7BZO - chains A and B of the 4 polymer chains in the assembly; structure by electron microscopy, 3.20 A resolution.

Chain A:
Name: Capsid protein VP1
From: Coxsackievirus A10
Amino-acid sequence (298 residues; row label = number of the first residue in the row):
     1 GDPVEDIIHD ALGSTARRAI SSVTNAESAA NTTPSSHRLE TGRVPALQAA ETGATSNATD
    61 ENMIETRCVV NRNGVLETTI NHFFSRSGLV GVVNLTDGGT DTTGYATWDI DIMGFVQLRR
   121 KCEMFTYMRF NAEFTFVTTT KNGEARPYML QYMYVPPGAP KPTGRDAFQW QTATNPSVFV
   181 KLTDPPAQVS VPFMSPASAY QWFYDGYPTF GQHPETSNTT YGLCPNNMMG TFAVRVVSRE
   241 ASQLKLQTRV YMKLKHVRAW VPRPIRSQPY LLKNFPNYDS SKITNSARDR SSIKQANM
Unresolved in the structure: 1-21, 98-102, 298
Small-molecule neighbours: sphingosine (SPH): I110, D111, I112, M113, F130, F134, F136, Y152, M153, Y154, P176, V178, V189, V191, M194, Y200, W202, N227, M229, F232, M252

Chain B:
Name: Capsid protein VP2
From: Coxsackievirus A10
UniProtKB: G0YPI2 (G0YPI2_9ENTO); residues 1-255 here correspond to UniProt positions 70-324 (UniProt number = residue number + 69)
Amino-acid sequence (255 residues; numbered 1 to 255; the number before each row is that of its first residue):
     1 SPSVEACGYS DRVAQLTVGN SSITTQEAAN IVLAYGEWPE YCPDTDATAV DKPTRPDVSV
    61 NRFYTLDSKM WQENSTGWYW KFPDVLNKTG VFGQNAQFHY LYRSGFCLHV QCNASKFHQG
   121 ALLVAVIPEF VIAGRGSNTK PNEAPHPGFT TTFPGTTGAT FHDPYVLDSG VPLSQALIYP
   181 HQWINLRTNN CATVIVPYIN AVPFDSAINH SNFGLIVIPV SPLKYSSGAT TAIPITITIA
   241 PLNSEFGGLR QAVSQ
Unresolved in the structure: 1-9

Interface between chain A and chain B:
Pairs across the interface (95; chain A residue first):
  A50(A) - W183(B)
  E51(A) - A29(B)
  E51(A) - Q182(B)
  E51(A) - W183(B)  hydrogen bond (backbone-backbone)
  E51(A) - N185(B)  hydrogen bond
  E51(A) - T188(B)  hydrogen bond
  E51(A) - N189(B)
  T52(A) - A29(B)
  T52(A) - N30(B)
  T52(A) - V32(B)
  T52(A) - Q182(B)
  G53(A) - H181(B)
  Y127(A) - E129(B)  hydrogen bond
  Y127(A) - I199(B)
  Y127(A) - N200(B)
  Y127(A) - A201(B)  hydrophobic
  S198(A) - A201(B)  hydrogen bond (side chain-backbone)
  F203(A) - E129(B)
  F203(A) - V131(B)  hydrophobic
  Y204(A) - E129(B)
  Y204(A) - V131(B)
  Y204(A) - H210(B)
  D205(A) - K81(B)  salt bridge
  D205(A) - E129(B)  hydrogen bond (backbone-side chain)
  D205(A) - F130(B)
  D205(A) - H210(B)
  D205(A) - S211(B)  hydrogen bond
  G206(A) - N209(B)
  Y207(A) - F149(B)  hydrophobic
  Y207(A) - T152(B)  hydrogen bond
  Y207(A) - N209(B)  hydrogen bond (backbone-backbone)
  T209(A) - N209(B)
  F210(A) - Y100(B)  hydrophobic
  F210(A) - N209(B)
  G211(A) - Q255(B)
  Q212(A) - Q255(B)  hydrogen bond
  H213(A) - F149(B)
  P214(A) - F149(B)  hydrogen bond (backbone-backbone)
  E215(A) - G148(B)
  E215(A) - F149(B)
  E215(A) - T150(B)  hydrogen bond
  T216(A) - H146(B)
  N218(A) - H146(B)
  N218(A) - P147(B)  hydrogen bond (side chain-backbone)
  N218(A) - G148(B)  hydrogen bond (side chain-backbone)
  N218(A) - F149(B)
  Y221(A) - K81(B)  hydrogen bond
  Y221(A) - F130(B)
  Y221(A) - V131(B)
  Y221(A) - I132(B)  hydrogen bond (side chain-backbone)
  Y221(A) - T152(B)
  V261(A) - Y35(B)
  V261(A) - P128(B)  hydrophobic
  V261(A) - I199(B)  hydrophobic
  P262(A) - I178(B)
  R263(A) - I127(B)
  R263(A) - P128(B)  hydrogen bond (side chain-backbone)
  R263(A) - E129(B)
  R263(A) - Y179(B)  hydrogen bond
  P264(A) - V171(B)  hydrophobic
  P264(A) - Q175(B)
  P264(A) - I178(B)
  P264(A) - Y179(B)
  I265(A) - P172(B)
  I265(A) - Q175(B)  hydrogen bond (backbone-side chain)
  R266(A) - S169(B)  hydrogen bond (side chain-backbone)
  R266(A) - G170(B)
  S267(A) - G170(B)
  S267(A) - P172(B)
  Q268(A) - V166(B)
  Q268(A) - G170(B)
  L271(A) - G136(B)
  L271(A) - T139(B)
  L272(A) - N138(B)
  L272(A) - T139(B)
  L272(A) - A144(B)  hydrophobic
  F275(A) - H146(B)
  P276(A) - A133(B)
  P276(A) - S169(B)
  N277(A) - G134(B)  hydrogen bond (side chain-backbone)
  N277(A) - P145(B)
  Y278(A) - A133(B)  hydrophobic
  Y278(A) - G134(B)
  Y278(A) - R135(B)
  Y278(A) - G136(B)  hydrogen bond (backbone-backbone)
  Y278(A) - D163(B)  hydrogen bond
  Y278(A) - V166(B)  hydrophobic
  Y278(A) - D168(B)
  Y278(A) - S169(B)
  Y278(A) - G170(B)
  D279(A) - S137(B)
  S280(A) - R135(B)
  S280(A) - G136(B)
  I283(A) - D163(B)
  S286(A) - Y165(B)
Interface residues without a listed pair, chain A (45 interface residues in all): T126, A197, A199, Q201, T284, N285
Interface residues without a listed pair, chain B (57 interface residues in all): K140, P141, T151, F153, A176, V202

Summary:
45 residues of chain A and 57 residues of chain B are in contact; the contacts include 23 hydrogen bonds and 1
salt bridge. Among the polar pairs are D205(A)-K81(B), E51(A)-N185(B) and E51(A)-T188(B). Bound to chain A:
sphingosine.
Here chain A is Capsid protein VP1 and chain B is Capsid protein VP2, both from Coxsackievirus A10. Entry 7BZO
(Cryo-EM structure of mature Coxsackievirus A10 at pH 5.5) was determined by electron microscopy, deposited
together with 7BZN, 7BZT, 7BZU, 7C4T, 7C4W, 7C4Y and 7C4Z.
